PDB entry 3ORQ | X-ray diffraction, 2.23 A resolution | chains A and B

== Chain A (and B) ==
Protein: N5-Carboxyaminoimidazole ribonucleotide synthetase
Organism: Staphylococcus aureus subsp. aureus
Notes: EC 6.3.4.18; chain B of this document is another copy of the same molecule, construct and numbering; everything in this record applies to it too
Reference sequence: A6QFS4 (A6QFS4_STAAE); residue numbers follow UniProt; this construct covers 1-374
Sequence (377 residues; each row starts with the number of its first residue; numbers below 1 keep their minus sign (Ser-2 is residue -2)):
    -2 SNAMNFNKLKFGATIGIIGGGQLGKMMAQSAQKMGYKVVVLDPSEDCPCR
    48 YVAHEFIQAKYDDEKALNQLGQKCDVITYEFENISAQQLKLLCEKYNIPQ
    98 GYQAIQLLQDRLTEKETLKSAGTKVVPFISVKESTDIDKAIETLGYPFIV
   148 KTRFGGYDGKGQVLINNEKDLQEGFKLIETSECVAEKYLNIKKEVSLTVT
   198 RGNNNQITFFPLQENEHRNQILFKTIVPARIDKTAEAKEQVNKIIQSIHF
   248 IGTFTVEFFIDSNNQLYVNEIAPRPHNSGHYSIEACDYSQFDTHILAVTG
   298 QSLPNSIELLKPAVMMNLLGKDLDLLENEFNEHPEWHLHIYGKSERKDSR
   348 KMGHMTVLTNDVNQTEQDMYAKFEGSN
Not modelled in the structure: -2, 372-374 (chain B: -2 to 2, 154-159)
Modified positions: Mse1, Mse23, Mse24, Mse31, Mse312, Mse313, Mse349, Mse352, Mse366 (selenomethionine; parent Met)
Sequence notes: expression tag (-2 to 0)
Ion coordination: Mg2+: Glu254, Glu267 (together with ADP)
Ligand contacts:
  - ADP (adenosine-5'-diphosphate): Arg108, Val123, Ile146, Lys148, Gly153, Tyr154, Asp155, Gly156, Lys157, Gln159, Glu183, Lys184, Tyr185, Leu186, Ile188, Glu191, His214, Gln217, Glu254, Phe256, Asn266, Glu267
  - pyrophosphate (POP): Tyr154, Lys340, Arg347
From the paper describing this entry:
  - conformationally variable residues (order/disorder transition): Gly152 to Gly158
  - binding site for ADP: Arg108, Lys148, Gln159, Glu183, Lys184, Tyr185, Leu186, Ile188, Glu191, Phe256
  - Mg2+ coordination: Glu254, Glu267
  - binding site for pyrophosphate: Lys340, Arg347 (proposed by the authors, not directly observed)
  - mutagenesis - F78I, F78W: decreased catalytic activity

== How chain A and chain B interact ==
Pairs across the interface - 63 pairs, chain A then chain B:
  Lys7(A) - Asn325(B)
  Phe8(A) - Glu324(B)
  Phe8(A) - Ile337(B)  hydrophobic
  Phe8(A) - Arg343(B)
  Lys22(A) - Gln29(B)  hydrogen bond (side chain-backbone)
  Gln26(A) - Gln26(B)  hydrogen bond
  Gln26(A) - Lys30(B)
  Gln29(A) - Lys22(B)  hydrogen bond (backbone-side chain)
  Gln29(A) - Tyr48(B)  hydrogen bond (side chain-backbone)
  Gln29(A) - Val49(B)
  Gln29(A) - Ile337(B)
  Lys30(A) - Gln26(B)
  Lys30(A) - His336(B)
  Lys30(A) - Ile337(B)  hydrogen bond (backbone-backbone)
  Mse31(A) - Leu335(B)
  Mse31(A) - Ile337(B)
  Gly32(A) - Ile337(B)  hydrogen bond (backbone-backbone)
  Tyr48(A) - Gln29(B)  hydrogen bond (backbone-side chain)
  Tyr48(A) - Tyr48(B)
  Tyr48(A) - Val49(B)
  Tyr48(A) - Ala50(B)
  Tyr48(A) - His51(B)
  Val49(A) - Gln29(B)
  Val49(A) - Tyr48(B)
  Ala50(A) - Tyr48(B)
  His51(A) - Tyr48(B)
  Asp284(A) - His334(B)  hydrogen bond (backbone-side chain)
  Asp284(A) - Leu355(B)
  Tyr285(A) - Pro331(B)  hydrogen bond (side chain-backbone)
  Tyr285(A) - Glu332(B)  hydrogen bond (side chain-backbone)
  Tyr285(A) - His334(B)
  Gln298(A) - Asn328(B)
  Ser299(A) - Asn328(B)  hydrogen bond (backbone-backbone)
  Ser299(A) - Glu329(B)
  Ser299(A) - Pro331(B)
  Leu300(A) - Pro331(B)
  Pro301(A) - Pro331(B)
  Glu305(A) - Lys308(B)  salt bridge
  Leu307(A) - Leu307(B)  hydrophobic
  Lys308(A) - Glu305(B)  salt bridge
  Glu324(A) - Phe8(B)
  Asn325(A) - Lys7(B)  hydrogen bond
  Asn328(A) - Lys5(B)
  Asn328(A) - Gly297(B)
  Asn328(A) - Gln298(B)
  Asn328(A) - Ser299(B)  hydrogen bond (backbone-backbone)
  Glu329(A) - Ser299(B)
  Pro331(A) - Tyr285(B)  hydrogen bond (backbone-side chain)
  Pro331(A) - Ser299(B)
  Pro331(A) - Leu300(B)
  Pro331(A) - Pro301(B)
  Glu332(A) - Tyr285(B)  hydrogen bond (backbone-side chain)
  His334(A) - Asp284(B)  hydrogen bond (side chain-backbone)
  His334(A) - Tyr285(B)
  Leu335(A) - Mse31(B)
  His336(A) - Lys30(B)
  Ile337(A) - Phe8(B)  hydrophobic
  Ile337(A) - Gln29(B)
  Ile337(A) - Lys30(B)  hydrogen bond (backbone-backbone)
  Ile337(A) - Mse31(B)
  Ile337(A) - Gly32(B)
  Arg343(A) - Phe8(B)
  Leu355(A) - Asp284(B)
Interface residues without a listed pair, chain A (38 interface residues in all): Lys5, Glu281, Leu293, Leu320, Phe327
Interface residues without a listed pair, chain B (39 interface residues in all): Glu281, Leu293, Leu320, Phe327

== Overview ==
38 residues of chain A and 39 residues of chain B are in contact; the contacts include 17 hydrogen bonds and 2
salt bridges. Polar contacts include Glu305(A)-Lys308(B), Lys22(A)-Gln29(B) and Gln26(A)-Gln26(B). The paper
reports a binding site for ADP at Arg108(A), Lys148(A) and Gln159(A) among others; F78I and F78W of chain A
reduce catalytic activity.
Chain A and chain B are both N5-Carboxyaminoimidazole ribonucleotide synthetase (Staphylococcus aureus subsp.
aureus); the structure, Crystal Structure of N5-Carboxyaminoimidazole synthetase from Staphylococcus aureus
complexed with ADP, was determined by X-ray diffraction, deposited together with 3ORR and 3ORS.
